Entry 6JXR (electron microscopy, 3.70 A resolution); this record covers chains b and n of the 8 polymer chains in the assembly.

Chain b:
Name: T-cell surface glycoprotein CD3 zeta chain
From: Homo sapiens
Reference sequence: P20963 (CD3Z_HUMAN); residue numbers follow UniProt; this construct covers 1-164
Amino-acid sequence (164 residues; each row starts with the number of its first residue):
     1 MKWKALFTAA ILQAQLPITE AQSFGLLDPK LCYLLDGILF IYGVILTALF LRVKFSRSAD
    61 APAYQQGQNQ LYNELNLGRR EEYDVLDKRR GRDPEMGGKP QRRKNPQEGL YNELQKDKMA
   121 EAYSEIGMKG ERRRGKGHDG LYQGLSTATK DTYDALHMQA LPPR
Unresolved in the structure: 1-23, 56-164
Curated features (UniProtKB/Swiss-Prot):
  - modified residue: Ser58 (Phosphoserine), Tyr64 (Phosphotyrosine), Tyr72 (Phosphotyrosine), Tyr83 (Phosphotyrosine), Tyr111 (Phosphotyrosine), Tyr123 (Phosphotyrosine), Tyr142 (Phosphotyrosine), Tyr153 (Phosphotyrosine)
  - mutagenesis: Asp36 (D36E/L/V: Decreases cell surface expression of IgG Fc receptor complex)

Chain n:
Name: T cell receptor beta variable 6-5, M1-specific T cell receptor beta chain, T cell receptor beta constant 2
From: Homo sapiens
Reference sequence: chimeric construct of A0A0K0K1A5, P0DSE2, A0A0G2JMB4: residues 22-112 from A0A0K0K1A5 (TVB65_HUMAN) positions 22-112 (same numbers); residues 121-134 from P0DSE2 positions 119-132 (UniProt number = residue number - 2); residues 135-312 from A0A0G2JMB4 positions 2-179 (UniProt number = residue number - 133)
Amino-acid sequence (291 residues; row label = number of the first residue in the row):
    22 GVTQTPKFQV LKTGQSMTLQ CAQDMNHEYM SWYRQDPGMG LRLIHYSVGA GITDQGEVPN
    82 GYNVSRSTTE DFPLRLLSAA PSQTSVYFCA SRRRQGASGE QYFGPGTRLT VTEDLKNVFP
   142 PEVAVFEPSE AEISHTQKAT LVCLATGFYP DHVELSWWVN GKEVHSGVST DPQPLKEQPA
   202 LNDSRYCLSS RLRVSATFWQ NPRNHFRCQV QFYGLSENDE WTQDRAKPVT QIVSAEAWGR
   262 ADCGFTSESY QQGVLSATIL YEILLGKATL YAVLVSALVL MAMVKRKDSR G
Unresolved in the structure: 309-312
Differences from the reference sequence: linker (113-120)
Curated features (UniProtKB/Swiss-Prot):
  - glycosylation: Asn84 (N-linked (GlcNAc...) asparagine)
Disulfide bonds: Cys42-Cys110, Cys164-Cys229

Chain b / chain n interface:
Contacting residue pairs (6; chain b residue first):
  Leu26(b) - Phe266(n)
  Pro29(b) - Phe266(n)
  Pro29(b) - Tyr271(n)  hydrophobic
  Tyr33(b) - Ala278(n)
  Tyr33(b) - Tyr282(n)
  Asp36(b) - Tyr282(n)  hydrogen bond
Also at the interface, not in a pair above, chain b (6 interface residues in all): Gly25, Leu27
Also at the interface, not in a pair above, chain n (5 interface residues in all): Gly274

In short:
6 residues of chain b and 5 residues of chain n are in contact; the contacts include 1 hydrogen bond. The
hydrogen-bonded pair is Asp36(b)-Tyr282(n). UniProt lists one mutagenesis site on chain b.
Here chain b is T-cell surface glycoprotein CD3 zeta chain and chain n is T cell receptor beta variable 6-5,
M1-specific T cell receptor beta chain, T cell receptor beta constant 2, both from Homo sapiens. Entry 6JXR
(Structure of human T cell receptor-CD3 complex) was determined by electron microscopy.
